Entry 1SER (X-ray diffraction, 2.90 A resolution); this record covers chains T and A of the 3 polymer chains in the assembly.

== Chain T ==
Molecule: TRNASER
From: Thermus thermophilus
Sequence (94 nucleotides; each row starts with the number of its first residue; note: 2 numbers in that range are skipped by the numbering (no residue carries them; nothing is unmodelled there); a row labelled like 20A-20B holds insertion residues (20A, then the next letters in order)):
     1 GGAGAGGUGCCCGAGU
    18 GGC
20A-20B UG
    21 AAGGGA
    28 CACGACUGGAAAUCG
   42A U
    43 GUAGG
47A-47Q GGGGCUUAAACCUCCCU
    48 CGCGGGUUCGAAUCCCGCCCUCUCCGCCA
Disordered / not traced: 1-3, 28-41, 42A, 47E-47J, 72-76
Modified / non-standard residues: H2U (5,6-dihydrouridine-5'-monophosphate) at position 20A; 5MU (5-methyluridine 5'-monophosphate) at position 54; PSU (pseudouridine-5'-monophosphate) at position 55

== Chain A ==
Molecule: Protein (seryl-tRNA synthetase (e.c.6.1.1.11))
From: Thermus thermophilus
UniProtKB: P34945 (SYS_THETH); residue numbers follow UniProt; this construct covers 1-421
Sequence (421 residues; row label = number of the first residue in the row):
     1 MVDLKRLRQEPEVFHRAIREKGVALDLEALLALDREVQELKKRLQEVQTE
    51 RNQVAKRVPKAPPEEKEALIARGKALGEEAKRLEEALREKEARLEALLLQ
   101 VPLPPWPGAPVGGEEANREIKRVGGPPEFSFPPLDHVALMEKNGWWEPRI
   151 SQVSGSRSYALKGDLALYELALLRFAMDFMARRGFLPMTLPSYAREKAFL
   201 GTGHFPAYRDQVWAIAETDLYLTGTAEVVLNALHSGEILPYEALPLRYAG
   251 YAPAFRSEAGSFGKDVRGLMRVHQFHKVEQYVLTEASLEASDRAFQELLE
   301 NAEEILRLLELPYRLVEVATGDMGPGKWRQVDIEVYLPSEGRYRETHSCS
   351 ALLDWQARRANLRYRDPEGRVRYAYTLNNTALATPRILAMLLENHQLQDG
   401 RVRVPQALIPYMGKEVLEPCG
Disordered / not traced: 39-87
Differences from the reference sequence: conflict Tyr208 (Thr in P34945)

== Interface between chain T and chain A ==
Pairs across the interface (8):
  C67(T) with Ser151(A), phosphate contact; Gln152(A), sugar contact; Gly155(A), phosphate contact; Ser156(A), hydrogen bond to the phosphate
  U68(T) with Ser156(A), hydrogen bond to the phosphate
  C69(T) with Arg267(A), salt bridge to the phosphate
  C71(T) with Gly263(A), phosphate contact; Lys264(A), salt bridge to the phosphate
Also at the interface, not in a pair above, chain A (8 interface residues in all): Arg157

== In short ==
The interface between chain T and chain A involves 4 residues on one side and 8 on the other, with 2 hydrogen
bonds and 2 salt bridges. Among the polar pairs are C67(T)-Ser156(A), U68(T)-Ser156(A) and C69(T)-Arg267(A).
Here chain T is TRNASER and chain A is Protein (seryl-tRNA synthetase (e.c.6.1.1.11)), both from Thermus
thermophilus. Entry 1SER (The 2.9 angstroms crystal structure of T. thermophilus seryl-tRNA synthetase
complexed with tRNA ser) was determined by X-ray diffraction.
